Entry 7N32 (electron microscopy, 4.50 A resolution (low resolution: residue-level contacts below are approximate; hydrogen-bond / salt-bridge calls are withheld)); this record covers chains r and l of the 24 polymer chains in the assembly.

== Chain r (and l) ==
Molecule: Tubulin beta chain
Organism: Tetrahymena thermophila
Notes: chain l of this document is another copy of the same molecule, construct and numbering; everything in this record applies to it too
Reference sequence: P41352 (TBB_TETTH); numbering as in UniProt (aligned over 1-443)
Sequence (443 residues; row label = number of the first residue in the row):
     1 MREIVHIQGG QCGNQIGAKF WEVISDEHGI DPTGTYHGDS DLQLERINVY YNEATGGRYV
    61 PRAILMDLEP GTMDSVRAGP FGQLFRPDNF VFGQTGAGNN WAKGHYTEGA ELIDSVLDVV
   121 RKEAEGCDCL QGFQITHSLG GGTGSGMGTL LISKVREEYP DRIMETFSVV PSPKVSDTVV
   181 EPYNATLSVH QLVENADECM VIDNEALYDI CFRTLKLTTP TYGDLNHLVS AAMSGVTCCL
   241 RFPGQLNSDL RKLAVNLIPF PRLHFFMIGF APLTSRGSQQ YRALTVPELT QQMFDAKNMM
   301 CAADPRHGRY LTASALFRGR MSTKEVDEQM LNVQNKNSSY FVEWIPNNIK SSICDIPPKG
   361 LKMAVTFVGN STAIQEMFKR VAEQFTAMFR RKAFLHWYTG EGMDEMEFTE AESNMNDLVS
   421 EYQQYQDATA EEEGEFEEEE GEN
Unresolved in the structure: 431-443
Curated features (UniProtKB/Swiss-Prot):
  - binding site (GTP): Gln11, Glu69, Ser138, Gly142, Thr143, Gly144, Asn204, Asn226
  - binding site (Mg(2+)): Glu69
Small-molecule neighbours:
  - GDP (guanosine-5'-diphosphate): Gly10, Gln11, Cys12, Gln15, Asp67, Asn99, Ser138, Gly140, Gly141, Gly142, Thr143, Gly144, Val169, Asp177, Thr178, Glu181, Asn204, Leu207, Tyr222, Asn226
  - GTP (guanosine-5'-triphosphate): Gln245, Leu246, Lys252

== How chain r and chain l interact ==
Contacting residue pairs - 25 pairs, chain r then chain l:
  Glu53(r) - Ala283(l)
  Ala54(r) - Gln280(l)
  Ala54(r) - Tyr281(l)
  Ala54(r) - Arg282(l)
  Ala54(r) - Ala283(l)
  Thr55(r) - Gln280(l)
  Thr55(r) - Arg282(l)
  Thr55(r) - Ala283(l)
  Thr55(r) - Leu284(l)
  Arg58(r) - Gln280(l)
  Arg58(r) - Tyr281(l)
  Val60(r) - Tyr281(l)
  Arg77(r) - Tyr281(l)
  Gln83(r) - Tyr281(l)
  Leu84(r) - Tyr281(l)
  Phe85(r) - Tyr281(l)
  Arg86(r) - Tyr281(l)
  Arg86(r) - Arg282(l)
  Pro87(r) - Gly277(l)
  Pro87(r) - Ser278(l)
  Pro87(r) - Tyr281(l)
  Asp88(r) - Ser278(l)
  Lys122(r) - Gln291(l)
  Lys122(r) - Gln292(l)
  Glu125(r) - Lys336(l)
Also at the interface, not in a pair above, chain r (15 interface residues in all): Gly126
Also at the interface, not in a pair above, chain l (13 interface residues in all): Lys216, Gln279, Glu288

== Overview ==
Chain r and chain l form an interface of 15 and 13 residues respectively. Bound to chain r: GTP and GDP.
UniProt lists 8 GTP-binding residues and Mg2+-binding residue Glu69(r) on chain r.
Both chains are Tubulin beta chain (Tetrahymena thermophila). Entry 7N32 (protofilaments of microtubule
doublets bound to outer-arm dynein) was determined by electron microscopy, deposited together with 7K58, 7K5B,
7KEK and 7MWG.
